5STY - chains A and B; structure by X-ray diffraction, 1.57 A resolution.

== Chain A ==
Name: Pre-mRNA-splicing factor 8
From: Saccharomyces cerevisiae S288C
Reference sequence: P33334 (PRP8_YEAST); residues 1836-2090 here = UniProt positions 1836-2090
Chain sequence (258 residues; numbered 1833 to 2090; the number before each row is that of its first residue):
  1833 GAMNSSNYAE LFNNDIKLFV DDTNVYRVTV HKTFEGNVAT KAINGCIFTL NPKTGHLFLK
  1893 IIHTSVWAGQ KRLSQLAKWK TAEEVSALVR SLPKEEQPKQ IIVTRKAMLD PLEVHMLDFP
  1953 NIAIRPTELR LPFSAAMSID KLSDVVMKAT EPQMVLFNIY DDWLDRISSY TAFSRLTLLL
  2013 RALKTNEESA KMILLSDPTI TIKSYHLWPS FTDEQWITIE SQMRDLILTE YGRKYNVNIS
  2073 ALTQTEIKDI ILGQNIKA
Unresolved in the structure: 2070-2090
Sequence notes: expression tag (1833-1835)
Curated features (UniProtKB/Swiss-Prot):
  - mutagenesis: Asp1853 (D1853A: Alters protein folding. Severely impaired growth. Strongly reduced growth at 35 degrees Celsius; when associated with A-1854; D1853N: Reduced growth at 30 degrees Celsius ...), Asp1854 (D1854A: Reduced growth at 30 degrees Celsius. Strongly reduced growth at 16 degrees Celsius. Strongly reduced growth at 35 degrees Celsius; when associated with A-1853 ...), Thr1855 (T1855A: Reduced growth at 30 degrees Celsius. Strongly reduced growth at 16 degrees Celsius), Thr1936 (T1936A: Reduced growth at 30 degrees Celsius. Strongly reduced growth at 16 degrees Celsius), Arg1937 (R1937K: Severely impaired growth. Reduced growth at 30 degrees Celsius. Strongly reduced growth at 16 degrees Celsius)

== Chain B ==
Name: A1 cistron-splicing factor AAR2
From: Saccharomyces cerevisiae S288C
Reference sequence: P32357 (AAR2_YEAST); aligned to UniProt positions 1-317 over residues 1-317
Chain sequence (308 residues; row label = number of the first residue in the row; note: 13 numbers in that range are skipped by the numbering (no residue carries them; nothing is unmodelled there); numbers below 1 keep their minus sign (Gly-3 is residue -3)):
    -3 GAMAMNTVPF TSAPIEVTIG IDQYSFNVKE NQPFHGIKDI PIGHVHVIHF QHADNSSMRY
    57 GYWFDCRMGN FYIQYDPKDG LYKMMEERDG AKFENIVHNF KERQMMVSYP KIDEDDTWYN
   117 LTEFVQMDKI RKIVRKDENQ FSYVDSSMTT VQENEL
   166 SSSSSDPAHS LNYTVINFKS REAIRPGHEM EDFLDKSYYL NTVMLQGIFK NSSNYFGELQ
   226 FAFLNAMFFG NYGSSLQWHA MIELICSSAT VPKHMLDKLD EILYYQIKTL PEQYSDILLN
   286 ERVWNICLYS SFQKNSLHNT EKIMENKYPE LL
Unresolved in the structure: -3 to 0, 166-169
Sequence notes: expression tag (-3 to 0); conflict Ser166 (Leu153 in P32357), Ser167 (Lys154 in P32357), Ser170 (Asp in P32357)
Small-molecule neighbours: V9I (ethyl (3S)-3-(methoxycarbamoyl)piperidine-1-carboxylate): Phe22, Asn23, Gln28, Phe30, Val103
Curated features (UniProtKB/Swiss-Prot):
  - region: Leu261 to Ile282 (Leucine-zipper)
  - modified residue: Ser253 (Phosphoserine), Thr274 (Phosphothreonine)

== How chain A and chain B interact ==
Contacting residue pairs (18):
  Gln1907(A) with Met195(B); Leu199(B)
  Leu1908(A) with Met195(B), hydrophobic
  Trp1911(A) with Glu194(B); Met195(B), hydrophobic; Phe198(B), hydrophobic
  Asp1942(A) with Lys184(B), salt bridge; Phe198(B)
  Glu1945(A) with Lys184(B), salt bridge
  Val1946(A) with Ile189(B), hydrophobic; Glu194(B); Phe198(B), hydrophobic
  His1947(A) with Glu194(B), salt bridge
  Leu1949(A) with Lys184(B); Ser185(B); Arg186(B); Ile189(B), hydrophobic
  Asp1950(A) with Arg186(B), salt bridge

== Summary ==
Chain A and chain B form an interface of 9 and 8 residues respectively; the contacts include 4 salt bridges.
Polar pairs include Asp1942(A)-Lys184(B), Glu1945(A)-Lys184(B) and His1947(A)-Glu194(B). Chain B binds
compound V9I. UniProt lists 5 mutagenesis sites on chain A.
Chain A is Pre-mRNA-splicing factor 8 and chain B is A1 cistron-splicing factor AAR2, both from Saccharomyces
cerevisiae S288C; the structure, PanDDA analysis group deposition -- Aar2/RNaseH in complex with fragment
P03D02 from the F2X-Universal Library, was determined by X-ray diffraction together with 5ST0, 5ST1, 5ST2,
5ST3, 5ST4, 5ST5 and 248 further entries from the same study.
